PDB entry 2X6V | X-ray diffraction, 2.20 A resolution | chains A and B of the 4 polymer chains in the assembly

Chain A (and B):
Molecule: T-box transcription factor TBX5
Source organism: Homo sapiens
Notes: fragment: t-box domain, residues 51-251; chain B of this document is another copy of the same molecule, construct and numbering; everything in this record applies to it too
Reference sequence: Q99593 (TBX5_HUMAN); residue numbers follow UniProt; this construct covers 51-251
Amino-acid sequence (203 residues; each row starts with the number of its first residue):
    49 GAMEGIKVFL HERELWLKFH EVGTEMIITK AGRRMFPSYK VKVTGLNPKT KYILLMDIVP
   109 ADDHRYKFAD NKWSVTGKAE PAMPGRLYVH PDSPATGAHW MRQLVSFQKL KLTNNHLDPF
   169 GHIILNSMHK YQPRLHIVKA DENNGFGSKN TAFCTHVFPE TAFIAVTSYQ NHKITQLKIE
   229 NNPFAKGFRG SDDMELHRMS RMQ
Disordered / not traced: 49-52, 190-198, 239-251 (chain B: 49-51, 190-198, 233-251)
Ion coordination: Mg2+: Glu-60, Ser-86
UniProt features mapped onto this chain:
  - DNA-binding region: Leu-58 to Gly-238 (T-box)
  - natural variant: Ile-54 (I54T: In HOS), Gly-80 (G80R: In HOS), Pro-132 (P132S: Found in a patient with atrial fibrillation; uncertain significance), Ala-143 (A143T: Found in a patient with sporadic dilated cardiomyopathy; uncertain significance), Ser-154 (S154A: Found in patients with familial dilated cardiomyopathy; uncertain significance), His-170 (H170D: Found in a patient with atrial fibrillation; uncertain significance), Arg-237 (R237Q: In HOS; R237W: In HOS)
  - mutagenesis: Lys-234 (K234R: Does not affect acetylation of the protein)

Interface between chain A and chain B:
Contacting residue pairs (34):
  Gly-53(A) / Glu-52(B)
  Ile-54(A) / Glu-52(B)  hydrogen bond (backbone-side chain)
  Pro-108(A) / Pro-132(B)  hydrophobic
  Asp-111(A) / Pro-132(B)
  Ala-127(A) / Met-131(B)
  Pro-129(A) / Pro-129(B)
  Pro-129(A) / Ala-130(B)
  Pro-129(A) / Met-131(B)
  Ala-130(A) / Pro-129(B)
  Ala-130(A) / Ala-130(B)  hydrogen bond (backbone-backbone)
  Met-131(A) / Asp-111(B)
  Met-131(A) / Lys-126(B)
  Met-131(A) / Ala-127(B)
  Met-131(A) / Pro-129(B)  hydrophobic
  Pro-132(A) / Pro-108(B)  hydrophobic
  Pro-132(A) / Asp-111(B)
  Arg-182(A) / Phe-201(B)
  Thr-199(A) / Thr-203(B)
  Thr-199(A) / His-204(B)
  Thr-199(A) / Val-205(B)  hydrogen bond (backbone-backbone)
  Ala-200(A) / Thr-203(B)
  Ala-200(A) / His-204(B)
  Phe-201(A) / Arg-182(B)
  Phe-201(A) / Cys-202(B)
  Phe-201(A) / Thr-203(B)  hydrogen bond (backbone-backbone)
  Cys-202(A) / Glu-52(B)
  Cys-202(A) / Phe-201(B)
  Cys-202(A) / Cys-202(B)  disulfide
  Thr-203(A) / Thr-199(B)
  Thr-203(A) / Ala-200(B)
  Thr-203(A) / Phe-201(B)  hydrogen bond (backbone-backbone)
  His-204(A) / Thr-199(B)
  His-204(A) / Ala-200(B)
  Val-205(A) / Thr-199(B)  hydrogen bond (backbone-backbone)
Interface residues without a listed pair, chain A (21 interface residues in all): Asp-110, Lys-126, Glu-128, Pro-207
Interface residues without a listed pair, chain B (18 interface residues in all): Glu-128
Disulfides between the chains: Cys-202(A)/Cys-202(B)

Overview:
Chain A and chain B form an interface of 21 and 18 residues respectively; the contacts include 1 disulfide
bond and 6 hydrogen bonds. Polar contacts include Ile-54(A)/Glu-52(B), Ala-130(A)/Ala-130(B) and
Thr-199(A)/Val-205(B). From UniProt: a DNA-binding region and one mutagenesis site on chain A.
Both chains are T-box transcription factor TBX5 (Homo sapiens). Entry 2X6V (Crystal structure of human TBX5 in
the DNA-bound and DNA-free form) was determined by X-ray diffraction, deposited together with 2X6U.
